Entry 6X68 (electron microscopy, 3.66 A resolution); this record covers chains C and B of the 4 polymer chains in the assembly.

# Chain C
Protein: Transposase
Organism: Trichoplusia ni
Reference sequence: Q283G1 (Q283G1_TRINI); residue numbers follow UniProt; this construct covers 1-594
Sequence (594 residues; numbered 1 to 594; the number before each row is that of its first residue):
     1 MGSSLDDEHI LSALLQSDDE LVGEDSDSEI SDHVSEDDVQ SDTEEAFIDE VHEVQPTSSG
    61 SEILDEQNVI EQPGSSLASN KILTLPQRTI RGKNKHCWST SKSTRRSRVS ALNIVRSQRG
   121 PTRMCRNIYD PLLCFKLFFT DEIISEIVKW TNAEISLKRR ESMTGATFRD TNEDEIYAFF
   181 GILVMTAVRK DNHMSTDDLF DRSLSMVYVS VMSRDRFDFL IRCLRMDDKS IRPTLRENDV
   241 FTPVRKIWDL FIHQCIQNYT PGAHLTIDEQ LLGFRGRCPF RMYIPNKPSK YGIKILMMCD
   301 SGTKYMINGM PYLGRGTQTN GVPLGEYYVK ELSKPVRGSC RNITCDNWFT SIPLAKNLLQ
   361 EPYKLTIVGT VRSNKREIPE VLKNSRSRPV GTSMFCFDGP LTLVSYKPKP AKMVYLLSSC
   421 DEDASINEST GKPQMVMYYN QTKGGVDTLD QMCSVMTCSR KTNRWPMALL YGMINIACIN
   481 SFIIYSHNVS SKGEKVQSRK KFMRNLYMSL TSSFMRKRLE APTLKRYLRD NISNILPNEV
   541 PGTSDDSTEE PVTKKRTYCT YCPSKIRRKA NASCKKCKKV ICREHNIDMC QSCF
Disordered / not traced: 1-116
Construct notes: variant Lys500 (Glu in Q283G1)
Metal / ion sites: Ca2+ site 1 near Asp218 (its only coordinating residue here); Ca2+ site 2: Asp268, Asp346 (shared with DT-3(B) of chain B); Zn2+ site 1: Cys559, Cys562, His585; Zn2+ site 2: Cys574, Cys590, Cys593
From the paper describing this entry:
  - catalytic residues: Asp268, Asp346, Asp447
  - Ca2+ coordination: Asp218, Asp268, Asp346
  - binding site for hairpin DNA: Arg275, Tyr283, Lys290, Tyr558, Arg567, Lys569
  - binding site for hairpin DNA (chain B): Val414, Leu416, Tyr439, Asn440
  - mutagenesis - R372A/K375A: decreased catalytic activity on flanking target DNA (citing earlier work)

# Chain B
Molecule: hairpin DNA
Sequence (74 nucleotides; each row starts with the number of its first residue; numbers below 1 keep their minus sign (DC-38 is residue -38)):
   -38 CATGCGTCAA TTTTACGCAG ACTATCTTTC TAGGGTTAAC CCTAGAAAGA TAGTCTGCGT
    22 AAAATTGACG CATG
Disordered / not traced: -38 to -27, 24-35
Metal / ion sites: Ca2+: DT-3 (shared with Asp268(C), Asp346(C) of chain C)

# Chain C / chain B interface
Residue-residue contacts - 18 pairs, chain C then chain B:
  Asp268(C) - DT-3(B)  phosphate contact
  Lys287(C) - DT-3(B)  salt bridge to the phosphate
  Pro288(C) - DG-4(B)  phosphate contact
  Asp346(C) - DT-3(B)  phosphate contact
  Thr370(C) - DT-2(B)  phosphate contact
  Pro408(C) - DT-2(B)  base contact
  Val414(C) - DT-2(B)  base contact
  Lys432(C) - DC2(B)  salt bridge to the phosphate
  Val436(C) - DT-2(B)  base contact
  Tyr439(C) - DT-2(B)  hydrogen bond to the phosphate
  Asn440(C) - DA-1(B)  hydrogen bond to the base
  Asn440(C) - DC3(B)  sugar contact
  Asp447(C) - DG-4(B)  sugar contact
  Thr448(C) - DT4(B)  sugar contact
  Gln451(C) - DG-6(B)  hydrogen bond to the base
  Gln451(C) - DT4(B)  hydrogen bond to the base
  Arg499(C) - DG6(B)  salt bridge to the phosphate
  Lys500(C) - DA7(B)  salt bridge to the phosphate
Other interface residues (no listed pair), chain C (22 interface residues in all): Lys190, Lys304, Asn347, Pro410, Leu416, Ser454
Other interface residues (no listed pair), chain B (12 interface residues in all): DG-5, DC1

# Summary
Chain C and chain B form an interface of 22 and 12 residues respectively, with 4 hydrogen bonds and 4 salt
bridges. Polar contacts include Asn440(C)-DA-1(B), Gln451(C)-DG-6(B) and Gln451(C)-DT4(B). DT-3(B), Asp268(C)
and Asp346(C) coordinate Ca2+. The paper reports catalytic residues Asp268(C), Asp346(C) and Asp447(C);
R372A/K375A of chain C reduce catalytic activity on flanking target DNA.
Chain C is Transposase (Trichoplusia ni) and chain B is hairpin DNA; the structure, Cryo-EM structure of
piggyBac transposase synaptic complex with hairpin DNA (SNHP), was determined by electron microscopy,
deposited together with 6X67.
